PDB entry 8TET | electron microscopy, 4.26 A resolution (low resolution: residue-level contacts below are approximate; hydrogen-bond / salt-bridge calls are withheld) | chains E and G of the 24 polymer chains in the assembly

[Chain E]
Name: Capsid vertex component 2
Organism: Human herpesvirus 5 strain AD169
UniProt: P16726 (CVC2_HCMVA); residue numbers follow UniProt; this construct covers 1-642
Sequence (642 residues; each row starts with the number of its first residue):
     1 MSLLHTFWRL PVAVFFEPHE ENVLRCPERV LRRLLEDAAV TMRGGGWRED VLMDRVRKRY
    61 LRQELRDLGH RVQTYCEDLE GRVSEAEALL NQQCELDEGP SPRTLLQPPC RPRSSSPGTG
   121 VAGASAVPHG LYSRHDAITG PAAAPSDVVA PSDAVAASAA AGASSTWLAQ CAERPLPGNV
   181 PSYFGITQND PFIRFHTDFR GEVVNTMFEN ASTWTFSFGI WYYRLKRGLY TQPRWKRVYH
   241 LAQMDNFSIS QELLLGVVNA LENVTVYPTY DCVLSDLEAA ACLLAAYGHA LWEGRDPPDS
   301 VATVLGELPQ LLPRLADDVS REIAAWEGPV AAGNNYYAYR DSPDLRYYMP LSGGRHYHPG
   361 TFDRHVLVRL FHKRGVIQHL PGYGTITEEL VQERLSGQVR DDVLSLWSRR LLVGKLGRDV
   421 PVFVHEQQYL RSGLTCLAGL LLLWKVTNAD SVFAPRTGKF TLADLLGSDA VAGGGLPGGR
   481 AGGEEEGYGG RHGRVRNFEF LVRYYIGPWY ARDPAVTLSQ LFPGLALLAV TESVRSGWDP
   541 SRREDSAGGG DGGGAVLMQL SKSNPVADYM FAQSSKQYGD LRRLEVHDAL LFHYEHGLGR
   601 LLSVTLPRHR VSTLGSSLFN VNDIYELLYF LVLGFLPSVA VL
Disordered / not traced: 1-11, 97-642

[Chain G]
Name: Capsid vertex component 1
Organism: Human herpesvirus 5 strain AD169
UniProt: P16799 (CVC1_HCMVA); residue numbers follow UniProt; this construct covers 1-594
Sequence (594 residues; each row starts with the number of its first residue):
     1 METHLYSDLA FEARFADDEQ LPLHLVLDQE VLSNEEAETL RYVYYRNVDS AGRSTGRAPG
    61 GDEDDAPASD DAEDAVGGDR AFDRERRTWQ RACFRVLPRP LELLDYLRQS GLTVTLEKEQ
   121 RVRMFYAVFT TLGLRCPDNR LSGAQTLHLR LVWPDGSYRD WEFLARDLLR EEMEANKRDR
   181 QHQLATTTNH RRRGGLRNNL DNGSDRRLPE AAVASLETAV STPFFEIPNG AGTSSANGDG
   241 RFSNLEQRVA RLLRGDEEFI YHAGPLEPPS KIRGHELVQL RLDVNPDLMY ATDPHDRDEV
   301 ARTDEWKGAG VSRLREVWDV QHRVRLRVLW YVNSFWRSRE LSYDDHEVEL YRALDAYRAR
   361 IAVEYVLIRA VRDEIYAVLR RDGGALPQRF ACHVSRNMSW RVVWELCRHA LALWMDWADV
   421 RSCIIKALTP RLSRGAAAAA QRARRQRERS APKPQELLFG PRNESGPPAE QTWYADVVRC
   481 VRAQVDLGVE VRAARCPRTG LWIVRDRRGR LRRWLSQPEV CVLYVTPDLD FYWVLPGGFA
   541 VSSRVTLHGL AQRALRDRFQ NFEAVLARGM HVEAGRQEPE TPRVSGRRLP FDDL
Disordered / not traced: 177-296, 593-594

[Interface between chain E and chain G]
Pairs across the interface (57):
  Phe15(E) with Val394(G); Ser395(G)
  Phe16(E) with His393(G); Val394(G); Arg396(G)
  Glu17(E) with His393(G)
  Pro18(E) with Gln388(G); Ala391(G); Cys392(G); His393(G)
  His19(E) with Gln388(G); Leu501(G)
  Glu20(E) with Gln388(G); Arg389(G); Leu501(G)
  Asn22(E) with Pro387(G); Gln388(G)
  Val23(E) with Leu386(G); Pro387(G)
  Leu24(E) with Ala385(G); Leu386(G); Trp400(G); Trp404(G); Phe539(G)
  Arg25(E) with Ala385(G)
  Cys26(E) with Gly383(G); Gly384(G); Ala385(G); Trp404(G)
  Leu31(E) with Leu379(G); Gly384(G)
  Arg33(E) with Arg408(G)
  Leu34(E) with Tyr376(G); Leu379(G); Trp404(G); Arg408(G)
  Leu35(E) with Arg380(G)
  Asp37(E) with Tyr376(G); Arg408(G)
  Ala38(E) with Tyr376(G)
  Thr41(E) with Arg372(G)
  Trp47(E) with Arg369(G)
  Arg48(E) with Tyr365(G)
  Glu49(E) with Arg358(G); Ile361(G); Ala362(G); Tyr365(G); Arg369(G)
  Leu52(E) with Ile361(G)
  Met53(E) with Leu354(G)
  Val56(E) with Val320(G)
  Arg59(E) with Trp318(G); His322(G)
  Tyr60(E) with Leu164(G); Arg166(G); Asp167(G)
  Glu64(E) with Arg170(G)
Interface residues without a listed pair, chain E (31 interface residues in all): Pro27, Val30, Arg57, Gln63
Interface residues without a listed pair, chain G (40 interface residues in all): Asp319, Arg323, Tyr357, Leu411, Thr499

[Summary]
The interface between chain E and chain G involves 31 residues on one side and 40 on the other.
Here chain E is Capsid vertex component 2 and chain G is Capsid vertex component 1, both from Human
herpesvirus 5 strain AD169. Entry 8TET (Human cytomegalovirus portal vertex, non-infectious enveloped particle
(NIEP) configuration 1 (NC1)) was determined by electron microscopy (same publication as 8TEP, 8TES, 8TEU and
8TEW).
